2K05 - chains A and D of the 4 polymer chains in the assembly; structure by solution NMR.

== Chain A ==
Name: Stromal cell-derived factor 1
Source organism: Homo sapiens
Notes: fragment: SDF-1-alpha(3-67) domain
UniProt: P48061 (SDF1_HUMAN); residues 1-68 here correspond to UniProt positions 22-89 (UniProt number = residue number + 21)
Sequence (70 residues; numbered -1 to 68; the number before each row is that of its first residue; numbers below 1 keep their minus sign (Gly-1 is residue -1)):
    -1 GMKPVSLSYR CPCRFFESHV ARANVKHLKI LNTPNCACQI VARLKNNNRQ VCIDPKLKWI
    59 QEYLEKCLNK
Unresolved in the structure: -1 to 0
Construct notes: expression tag (-1 to 0); engineered mutation Cys36 (Leu57 in P48061), Cys65 (Ala86 in P48061)
Disulfides: Cys9-Cys34, Cys11-Cys50
From the paper describing this entry:
  - self-association interface (contacts with another copy of this molecule): Cys36, Cys65
  - mutagenesis - R20A, R41A, E60A, E63A, K64A: unchanged signaling with C-X-C chemokine receptor type 4 (chain D)
  - mutagenesis - V23A: decreased stability
  - contacts within the chain: Lys27-Val39
  - mutagenesis - H25R: unchanged signaling
  - mutagenesis - V39A: decreased signaling

== Chain D ==
Name: C-X-C chemokine receptor type 4
Source organism: Homo sapiens
Notes: fragment: N-terminus, residues 1-38
UniProt: P61073 (CXCR4_HUMAN); residues 301-338 here correspond to UniProt positions 1-38 (UniProt number = residue number - 300)
Sequence (40 residues; row label = number of the first residue in the row):
   299 GSMEGISIYT SDNYTEEMGS GDYDSMKEPA FREENANFNK
Unresolved in the structure: 299-300
Construct notes: expression tag (299-300); engineered mutation Ala328 (Cys28 in P61073)
Modified residues: Tyr307 (o-sulfo-l-tyrosine; TYS); Tyr312 (o-sulfo-l-tyrosine; TYS); Tyr321 (o-sulfo-l-tyrosine; TYS)

== Chain A / chain D interface ==
Pairs across the interface (16; chain A residue first):
  Arg20(A) - Glu302(D)
  Arg20(A) - Ser305(D)
  Arg20(A) - Ile306(D)
  Arg20(A) - Tyr307(D)
  Val23(A) - Tyr307(D)
  Lys24(A) - Tyr307(D)
  Lys24(A) - Ser309(D)
  Glu60(A) - Met301(D)
  Glu60(A) - Glu302(D)
  Glu60(A) - Gly303(D)
  Tyr61(A) - Tyr307(D)
  Glu63(A) - Met301(D)
  Lys64(A) - Met301(D)
  Lys64(A) - Gly303(D)
  Lys64(A) - Ile304(D)
  Lys64(A) - Tyr307(D)
Interface residues without a listed pair, chain A (11 interface residues in all): Ala21, His25, Trp57, Leu66
Interface residues without a listed pair, chain D (11 interface residues in all): Thr308, Tyr312, Phe329

== In short ==
Chain A and chain D each contribute 11 residues to their interface. From the paper: V23A of chain A reduces
stability; a self-association interface involving Cys36(A) and Cys65(A); 8 substitutions were tested in all.
Chain A is Stromal cell-derived factor 1 and chain D is C-X-C chemokine receptor type 4, both from Homo
sapiens; the structure, Structure of SDF1 in complex with the CXCR4 N-terminus containing sulfotyrosines at
postitions 7, 12 and ..., was determined by solution NMR together with 2K03 and 2K04 from the same study.
